PDB entry 4UY5 | X-ray diffraction, 2.00 A resolution | chain A

# Chain A
Protein: Histidine-specific methyltransferase egtd
Source organism: Mycobacterium smegmatis
Notes: EC 2.1.1.44
UniProt: A0R5M8 (EGTD_MYCS2); residues 1-321 here = UniProt positions 1-321
Sequence (329 residues; each row starts with the number of its first residue):
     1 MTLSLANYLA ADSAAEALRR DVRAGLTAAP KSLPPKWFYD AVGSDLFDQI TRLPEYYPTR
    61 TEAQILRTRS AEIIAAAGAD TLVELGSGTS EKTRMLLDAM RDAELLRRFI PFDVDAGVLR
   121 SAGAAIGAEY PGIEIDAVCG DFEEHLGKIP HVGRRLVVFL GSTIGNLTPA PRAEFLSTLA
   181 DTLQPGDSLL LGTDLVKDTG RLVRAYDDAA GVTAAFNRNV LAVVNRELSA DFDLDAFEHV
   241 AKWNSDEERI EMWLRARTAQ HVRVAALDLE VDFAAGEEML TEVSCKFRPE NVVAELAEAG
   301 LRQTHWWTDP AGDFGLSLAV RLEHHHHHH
Not modelled in the structure: 1, 328-329
Sequence notes: expression tag (322-329)
Modified residues: Mse-1 (selenomethionine); Mse-95, Mse-100, Mse-252, Mse-279 (selenomethionine; parent Met)
UniProt features mapped onto this chain:
  - binding site (L-histidine): Tyr-56, Asn-166, Tyr-206, Glu-282 to Ser-284
  - binding site (S-adenosyl-L-methionine): Gly-86, Lys-92, Asp-113, Asp-141, Phe-142
  - mutagenesis: Mse-252 (M252V: Dramatic change in substrate specificity since the tryptophan-specific activity is increased more than 2000-fold and the histidine-specific activity is reduced 3000-fold ...), Glu-282 (E282A: 130-fold reduction in catalytic efficiency. Dramatic change in substrate specificity since the tryptophan-specific activity is increased more than 2000-fold and the histidine-specific activity ...)

# Summary
Curated annotation (UniProt) lists 6 L-histidine-binding residues, 5 S-adenosyl-L-methionine-binding residues
and 2 mutagenesis sites.
Chain A is Histidine-specific methyltransferase egtd (Mycobacterium smegmatis); the structure, Crystal
structure of Histidine-specific methyltransferase EgtD from Mycobacterium smegmatis, was determined by X-ray
diffraction together with 4UY6 and 4UY7 from the same study.
